8K13 - chains A and B; structure by electron microscopy, 3.33 A resolution.

== Chain A (and B) ==
Molecule: SID1 transmembrane family member 1
Source organism: Homo sapiens
Notes: chain B of this document is another copy of the same molecule, construct and numbering; everything in this record applies to it too
Reference sequence: Q9NXL6 (SIDT1_HUMAN); residue numbers follow UniProt; this construct covers 21-333, 377-827
Chain sequence (803 residues; numbered 4 to 849; 43 numbers in that range are skipped by the numbering (no residue carries them; nothing is unmodelled there); the number before each row is that of its first residue):
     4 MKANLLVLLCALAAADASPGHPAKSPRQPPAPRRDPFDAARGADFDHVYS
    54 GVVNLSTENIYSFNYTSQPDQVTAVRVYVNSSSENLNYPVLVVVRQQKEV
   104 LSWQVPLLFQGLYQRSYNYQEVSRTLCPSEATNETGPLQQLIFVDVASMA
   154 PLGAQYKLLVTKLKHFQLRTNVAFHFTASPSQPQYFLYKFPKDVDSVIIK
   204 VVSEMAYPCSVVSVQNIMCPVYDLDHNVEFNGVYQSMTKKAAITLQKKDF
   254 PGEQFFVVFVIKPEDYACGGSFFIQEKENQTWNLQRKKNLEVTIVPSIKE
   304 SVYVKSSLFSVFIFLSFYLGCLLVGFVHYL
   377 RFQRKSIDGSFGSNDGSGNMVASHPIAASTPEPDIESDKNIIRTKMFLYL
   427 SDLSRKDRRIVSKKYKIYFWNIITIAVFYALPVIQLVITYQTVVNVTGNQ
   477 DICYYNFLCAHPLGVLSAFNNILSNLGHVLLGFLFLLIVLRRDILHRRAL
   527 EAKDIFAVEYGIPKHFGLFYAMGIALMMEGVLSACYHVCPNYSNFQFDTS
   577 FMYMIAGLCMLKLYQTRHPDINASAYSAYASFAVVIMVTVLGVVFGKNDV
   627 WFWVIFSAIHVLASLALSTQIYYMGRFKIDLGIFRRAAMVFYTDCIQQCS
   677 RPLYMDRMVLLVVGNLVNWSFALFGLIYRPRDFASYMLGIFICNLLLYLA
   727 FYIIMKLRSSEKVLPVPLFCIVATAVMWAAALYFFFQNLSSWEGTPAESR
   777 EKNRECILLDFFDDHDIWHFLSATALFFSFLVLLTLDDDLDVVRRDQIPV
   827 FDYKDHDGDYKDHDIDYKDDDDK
Unresolved in the structure: 4-46, 377-440, 525-538, 587-627, 645-680, 737-742, 810-849
Sequence notes: initiating methionine (4); expression tag (5-20, 828-849)
Swiss-Prot annotation at these positions:
  - glycosylation (N-linked (GlcNAc...) asparagine): Asn-57, Asn-67, Asn-83, Asn-136, Asn-282, Asn-471, Asn-567, Asn-764
Disulfide bonds: Cys-130/Cys-222, Cys-212/Cys-271, Cys-479/Cys-565, Cys-485/Cys-782
Covalent attachments: N-acetylglucosamine (NAG) linked to Asn-67, Asn-83, Asn-136
From the paper describing this entry:
  - self-association interface (contacts with another copy of this molecule); pairs are residue here / residue on that copy: Ser-105/Ser-105 (hydrogen bond), Gln-113/Asn-219, His-229/Asn-230 (hydrogen bond)

== How chain A and chain B interact ==
Pairs across the interface (48):
  Asn-90(A) / Gln-100(B)  hydrogen bond (backbone-side chain)
  Tyr-91(A) / Gln-100(B)
  Pro-92(A) / Lys-101(B)
  Leu-94(A) / Arg-98(B)
  Leu-94(A) / Gln-99(B)
  Leu-94(A) / Lys-101(B)
  Leu-94(A) / Val-103(B)  hydrophobic
  Arg-98(A) / Leu-94(B)
  Arg-98(A) / Ala-150(B)
  Gln-99(A) / Leu-94(B)
  Gln-100(A) / Asn-90(B)  hydrogen bond (side chain-backbone)
  Gln-100(A) / Tyr-91(B)
  Lys-101(A) / Pro-92(B)
  Lys-101(A) / Leu-94(B)
  Val-103(A) / Leu-94(B)  hydrophobic
  Val-103(A) / Ser-105(B)
  Ser-105(A) / Val-103(B)
  Ser-105(A) / Ser-105(B)  hydrogen bond
  Gln-113(A) / Asn-219(B)
  Gln-113(A) / Met-221(B)
  Phe-146(A) / Met-152(B)  hydrophobic
  Ala-150(A) / Arg-98(B)
  Met-152(A) / Gln-99(B)
  Met-152(A) / Gln-100(B)
  Met-152(A) / Phe-146(B)  hydrophobic
  Asn-219(A) / Gln-113(B)
  Met-221(A) / Gln-113(B)
  His-229(A) / Asn-230(B)  hydrogen bond
  His-229(A) / Phe-233(B)
  Asn-230(A) / His-229(B)  hydrogen bond
  Phe-233(A) / His-229(B)
  Pro-254(A) / Gln-117(B)
  Ile-451(A) / Ile-451(B)  hydrophobic
  Ile-451(A) / Met-580(B)  hydrophobic
  Phe-454(A) / Tyr-579(B)
  Phe-454(A) / Met-580(B)  hydrophobic
  Phe-454(A) / Gly-583(B)
  Tyr-455(A) / Tyr-455(B)  hydrophobic
  Pro-458(A) / Ser-576(B)
  Leu-462(A) / Ser-569(B)
  Thr-465(A) / Ser-569(B)
  Tyr-466(A) / Tyr-466(B)
  Ser-569(A) / Thr-465(B)
  Ser-576(A) / Pro-458(B)
  Tyr-579(A) / Phe-454(B)
  Met-580(A) / Phe-454(B)
  Met-580(A) / Tyr-455(B)
  Gly-583(A) / Phe-454(B)
Interface residues without a listed pair, chain A (44 interface residues in all): Glu-61, Glu-102, Gln-107, Leu-111, Leu-144, Tyr-225, Asp-228, Glu-232, Asn-447, Gln-572, Phe-573, Leu-584
Interface residues without a listed pair, chain B (45 interface residues in all): Glu-61, Glu-102, Gln-107, Leu-144, Tyr-225, Asp-228, Glu-232, Asn-447, Thr-450, Gln-461, Leu-462, Gln-572, Phe-573, Leu-584

== Overview ==
The interface between chain A and chain B involves 44 residues on one side and 45 on the other, with 5
hydrogen bonds. Among the polar pairs are Asn-90(A)/Gln-100(B), Ser-105(A)/Ser-105(B) and
His-229(A)/Asn-230(B). Covalently linked N-acetylglucosamine: at Asn-67(A), Asn-83(A) and Asn-136(A). The
paper reports a self-association interface involving Ser-105(A), Gln-113(A) and Asn-219(A) among others.
Both chains are SID1 transmembrane family member 1 (Homo sapiens). Entry 8K13 (SID1 transmembrane family
member 1) was determined by electron microscopy together with 8K10, 8K11, 8K12, 8K1B and 8K1D from the same
study.
